PDB entry 8X43 | electron microscopy, 3.00 A resolution | chains C and E of the 8 polymer chains in the assembly

Chain C (and E):
Molecule: Potassium voltage-gated channel subfamily KQT member 2
From: Homo sapiens
Notes: chain E of this document is another copy of the same molecule, construct and numbering; everything in this record applies to it too
UniProt: O43526 (KCNQ2_HUMAN); residue numbers follow UniProt; this construct covers 64-702
Chain sequence (656 residues; numbered 63 to 718; the number before each row is that of its first residue):
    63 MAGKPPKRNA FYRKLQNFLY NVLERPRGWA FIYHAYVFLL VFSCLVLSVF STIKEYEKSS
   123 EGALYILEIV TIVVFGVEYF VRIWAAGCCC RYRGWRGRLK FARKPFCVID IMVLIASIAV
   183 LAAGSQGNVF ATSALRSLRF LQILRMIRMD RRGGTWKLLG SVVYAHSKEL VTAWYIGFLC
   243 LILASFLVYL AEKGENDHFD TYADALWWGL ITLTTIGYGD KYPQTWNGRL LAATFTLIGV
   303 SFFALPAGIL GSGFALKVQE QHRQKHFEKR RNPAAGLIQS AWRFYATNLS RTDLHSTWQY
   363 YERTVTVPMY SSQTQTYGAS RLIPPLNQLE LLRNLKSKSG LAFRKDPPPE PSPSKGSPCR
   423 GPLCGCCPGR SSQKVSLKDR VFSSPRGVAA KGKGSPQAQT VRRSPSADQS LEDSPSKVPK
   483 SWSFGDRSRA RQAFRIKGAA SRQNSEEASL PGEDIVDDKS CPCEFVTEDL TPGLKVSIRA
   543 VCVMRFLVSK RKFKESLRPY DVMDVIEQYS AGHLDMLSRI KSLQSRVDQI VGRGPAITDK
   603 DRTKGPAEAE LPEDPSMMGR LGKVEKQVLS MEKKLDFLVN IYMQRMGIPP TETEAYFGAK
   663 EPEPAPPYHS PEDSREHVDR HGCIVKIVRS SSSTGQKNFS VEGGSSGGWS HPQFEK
Not modelled in the structure: 63-69, 183-194, 351-537, 596-718
Construct notes: initiating methionine (63); expression tag (703-718)
Ligand contacts:
  - 7Q0 (N-(4-azanyl-1,2-dihydroacenaphthylen-5-yl)-4-fluoranyl-benzamide), molecule 1: Leu-221, Trp-236, Phe-240, Phe-305, Pro-308, Leu-312
  - 7Q0, molecule 2: Leu-299, Ser-303, Phe-304

How chain C and chain E interact:
Residue-residue contacts (79):
  Phe-104(C) / Phe-240(E)  hydrophobic
  Val-111(C) / Ala-265(E)  hydrophobic
  Val-111(C) / Leu-268(E)  hydrophobic
  Thr-114(C) / Tyr-264(E)
  Ile-115(C) / Ala-265(E)  hydrophobic
  Arg-198(C) / Phe-248(E)
  Arg-201(C) / Phe-248(E)
  Arg-201(C) / Tyr-251(E)
  Phe-202(C) / Phe-248(E)  hydrophobic
  Ile-205(C) / Ile-244(E)  hydrophobic
  Met-208(C) / Tyr-237(E)  hydrogen bond (backbone-side chain)
  Met-208(C) / Phe-240(E)  hydrophobic
  Met-208(C) / Leu-241(E)  hydrophobic
  Ile-209(C) / Tyr-237(E)  hydrogen bond (backbone-side chain)
  Asp-212(C) / Tyr-237(E)
  Thr-217(C) / Thr-234(E)
  Thr-217(C) / Tyr-237(E)
  Trp-218(C) / Tyr-237(E)
  Trp-218(C) / Leu-241(E)  hydrophobic
  Leu-220(C) / Thr-234(E)
  Leu-221(C) / Ile-238(E)  hydrophobic
  Leu-221(C) / Phe-304(E)  hydrophobic
  Asp-266(C) / Arg-291(E)  salt bridge
  Trp-269(C) / Pro-285(E)  hydrophobic
  Trp-269(C) / Arg-291(E)
  Leu-272(C) / Ala-295(E)  hydrophobic
  Leu-272(C) / Leu-299(E)  hydrophobic
  Thr-276(C) / Thr-277(E)
  Thr-277(C) / Thr-277(E)
  Ile-278(C) / Thr-274(E)
  Ile-278(C) / Thr-277(E)
  Ile-278(C) / Ile-278(E)
  Ile-278(C) / Gly-279(E)
  Ile-278(C) / Thr-298(E)
  Gly-279(C) / Gly-279(E)
  Tyr-280(C) / Trp-270(E)  hydrogen bond
  Tyr-280(C) / Thr-274(E)  hydrogen bond
  Tyr-280(C) / Tyr-280(E)
  Tyr-280(C) / Gly-281(E)
  Tyr-280(C) / Lys-283(E)
  Tyr-280(C) / Tyr-284(E)  hydrophobic
  Asp-282(C) / Tyr-284(E)
  Asp-282(C) / Arg-291(E)  salt bridge
  Lys-283(C) / Arg-291(E)
  Phe-305(C) / Leu-299(E)  hydrophobic
  Ala-309(C) / Ala-306(E)  hydrophobic
  Ala-309(C) / Leu-307(E)
  Leu-312(C) / Leu-307(E)  hydrophobic
  Gly-313(C) / Leu-307(E)
  Gly-313(C) / Ile-311(E)
  Ser-314(C) / Ser-314(E)  hydrogen bond
  Phe-316(C) / Glu-231(E)
  Phe-316(C) / Ile-311(E)  hydrophobic
  Ala-317(C) / Ser-314(E)
  Ala-317(C) / Gly-315(E)
  Ala-317(C) / Leu-318(E)  hydrophobic
  Leu-318(C) / Leu-318(E)  hydrophobic
  Val-320(C) / Ala-227(E)
  Val-320(C) / His-228(E)
  Val-320(C) / Glu-231(E)
  Gln-321(C) / Leu-318(E)
  Gln-321(C) / Glu-322(E)
  Arg-325(C) / Glu-322(E)  salt bridge
  Arg-325(C) / Arg-325(E)
  His-328(C) / Asp-563(E)  salt bridge
  His-328(C) / Met-565(E)
  Gln-570(C) / His-575(E)
  Tyr-571(C) / Tyr-571(E)
  Asp-577(C) / Leu-579(E)
  Arg-581(C) / Ile-582(E)
  Arg-581(C) / Gln-586(E)
  Ser-584(C) / Gln-586(E)  hydrogen bond
  Leu-585(C) / Leu-585(E)  hydrophobic
  Leu-585(C) / Gln-586(E)
  Arg-588(C) / Val-589(E)
  Gln-591(C) / Val-593(E)
  Ile-592(C) / Ile-592(E)  hydrophobic
  Arg-595(C) / Val-593(E)
  Arg-595(C) / Arg-595(E)  hydrogen bond (side chain-backbone)
Other interface residues (no listed pair), chain C (52 interface residues in all): Leu-107, Met-211, Pro-308, Val-567, Gly-574
Other interface residues (no listed pair), chain E (58 interface residues in all): Lys-230, Leu-252, Thr-263, Ala-294, Val-302, Ser-303, Gly-310, Ile-568, Met-578

Summary:
The interface between chain C and chain E involves 52 residues on one side and 58 on the other, with 7
hydrogen bonds and 4 salt bridges. Polar contacts include Asp-266(C)/Arg-291(E), Asp-282(C)/Arg-291(E) and
Arg-325(C)/Glu-322(E). Bound to chain C: compound 7Q0.
Chain C and chain E are both Potassium voltage-gated channel subfamily KQT member 2 (Homo sapiens); the
structure, human KCNQ2-CaM-Ebio1-S1 complex in the presence of PIP2, was determined by electron microscopy
together with 8IJK from the same study.
